6CCV - chains C and F of the 11 polymer chains in the assembly; structure by X-ray diffraction, 3.05 A resolution.

[Chain C]
Name: DNA-directed RNA polymerase subunit beta
Source organism: Mycobacterium smegmatis (strain ATCC 700084 / mc(2)155)
Notes: EC 2.7.7.6
UniProtKB: P60281 (RPOB_MYCS2); residues 1-1169 here = UniProt positions 1-1169
Chain sequence (1169 residues; each row starts with the number of its first residue):
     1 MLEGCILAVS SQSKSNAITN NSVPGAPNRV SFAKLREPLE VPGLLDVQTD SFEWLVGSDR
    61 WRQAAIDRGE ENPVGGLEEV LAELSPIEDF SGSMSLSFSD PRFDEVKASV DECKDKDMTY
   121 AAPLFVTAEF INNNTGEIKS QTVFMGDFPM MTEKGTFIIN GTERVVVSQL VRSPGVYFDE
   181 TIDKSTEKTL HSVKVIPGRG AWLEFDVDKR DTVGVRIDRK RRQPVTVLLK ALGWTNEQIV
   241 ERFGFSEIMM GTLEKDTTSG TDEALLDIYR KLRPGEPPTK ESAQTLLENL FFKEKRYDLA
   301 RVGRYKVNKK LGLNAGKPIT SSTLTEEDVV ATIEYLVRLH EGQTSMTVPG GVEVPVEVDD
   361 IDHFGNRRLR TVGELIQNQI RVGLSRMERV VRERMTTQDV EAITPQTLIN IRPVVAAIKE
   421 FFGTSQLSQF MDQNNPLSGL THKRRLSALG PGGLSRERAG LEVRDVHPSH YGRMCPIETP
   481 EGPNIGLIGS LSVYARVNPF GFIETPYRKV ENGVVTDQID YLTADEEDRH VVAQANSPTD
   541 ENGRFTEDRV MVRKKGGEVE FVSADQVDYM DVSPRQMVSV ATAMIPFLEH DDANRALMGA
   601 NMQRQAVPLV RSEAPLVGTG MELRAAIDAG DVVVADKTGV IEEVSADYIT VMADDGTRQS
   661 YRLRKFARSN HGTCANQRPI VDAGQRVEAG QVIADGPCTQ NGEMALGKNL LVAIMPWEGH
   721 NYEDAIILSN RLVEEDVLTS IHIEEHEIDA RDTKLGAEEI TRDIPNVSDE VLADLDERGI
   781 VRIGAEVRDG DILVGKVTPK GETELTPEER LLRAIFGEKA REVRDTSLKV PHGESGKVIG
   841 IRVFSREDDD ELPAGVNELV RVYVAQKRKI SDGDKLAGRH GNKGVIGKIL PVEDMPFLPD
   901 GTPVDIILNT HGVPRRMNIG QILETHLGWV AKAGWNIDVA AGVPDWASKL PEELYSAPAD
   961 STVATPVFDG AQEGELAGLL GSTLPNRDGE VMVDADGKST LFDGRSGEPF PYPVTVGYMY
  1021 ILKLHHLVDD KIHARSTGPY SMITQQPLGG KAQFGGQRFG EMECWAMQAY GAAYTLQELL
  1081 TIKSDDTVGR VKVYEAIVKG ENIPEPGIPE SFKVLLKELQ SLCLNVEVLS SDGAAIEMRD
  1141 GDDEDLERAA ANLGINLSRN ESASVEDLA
Disordered / not traced: 1-20, 206-214, 312-322, 1140-1169
Ligand contacts: rifampicin (RFP): Val167, Ser425, Gln426, Ser428, Gln429, Phe430, Met431, Asp432, His442, Arg445, Ser447, Leu449, Gly450, Arg456, Pro480, Asn484, Ile488, Arg604, His671
Swiss-Prot annotation at these positions:
  - mutagenesis: Gln429 (Q429K/L: Rifampicin (Rif) resistant), Asp432 (D432V: Rifampicin (Rif) resistant; D432Y: Rifampicin (Rif) resistant; RbpA no longer rescues transcription in the presence of Rif. Decreased affinity for Rif, no change in affinity for RbpA), His442 (H442D/L/P/R/Y: Rifampicin (Rif) resistant), Arg445 (R445L/P: Rifampicin (Rif) resistant), Ser447 (S447L/P/W: Rifampicin (Rif) resistant; RbpA no longer rescues transcription in the presence of Rif, decreased affinity for Rif, no change in affinity for RbpA; tested in the Leu mutation), Leu449 (L449P: Rifampicin (Rif) resistant)
Reported in the primary citation:
  - binding site for rifampicin: Asp432, His442, Arg445, Ser447, Arg604
  - mutagenesis - S447L: abolished binding to rifampicin

[Chain F]
Name: RNA polymerase sigma factor SigA
Source organism: Mycobacterium smegmatis (strain ATCC 700084 / mc(2)155)
UniProtKB: A0QW02 (A0QW02_MYCS2); numbering as in UniProt (aligned over 1-466)
Chain sequence (466 residues; each row starts with the number of its first residue):
     1 MAATKASPAT EEPVKRTATK TPAKKAPAKR AAKSAAAKAG GKAPAKKAPA KRAAKGTAAK
    61 PEDGVTDDLE VTDDLEAEPG EDLDVEDTDL ELDDLDSDDD TAVEDEEEEA DAATPAVATA
   121 KAADDDIDEP SEKDKASGDF VWDEEESEAL RQARKDAELT ASADSVRAYL KQIGKVALLN
   181 AEEEVELAKR IEAGLYATQK LAELAEKGEK LPVQQRRDMQ WICRDGDRAK NHLLEANLRL
   241 VVSLAKRYTG RGMAFLDLIQ EGNLGLIRAV EKFDYTKGYK FSTYATWWIR QAITRAMADQ
   301 ARTIRIPVHM VEVINKLGRI QRELLQDLGR EPTPEELAKE MDITPEKVLE IQQYAREPIS
   361 LDQTIGDEGD SQLGDFIEDS EAVVAVDAVS FTLLQDQLQS VLETLSEREA GVVRLRFGLT
   421 DGQPRTLDEI GQVYGVTRER IRQIESKTMS KLRHPSRSQV LRDYLD
Disordered / not traced: 1-161

[Interface between chain C and chain F]
Contacting residue pairs (57):
  Val143(C) - Gln326(F)
  Phe144(C) - Leu325(F)  hydrophobic
  Phe144(C) - Gln326(F)  hydrogen bond (backbone-side chain)
  Gly275(C) - Lys171(F)  hydrogen bond (backbone-side chain)
  Arg389(C) - Lys246(F)  hydrogen bond (side chain-backbone)
  Arg389(C) - Arg247(F)
  Glu393(C) - Arg247(F)  salt bridge
  Thr397(C) - Arg247(F)
  Gln406(C) - Gln326(F)  hydrogen bond
  Arg412(C) - Arg322(F)
  Gln426(C) - Asp367(F)
  Arg456(C) - Asp367(F)
  Arg751(C) - Arg356(F)
  Asn766(C) - Leu465(F)
  Asn766(C) - Asp466(F)
  Thr806(C) - Phe391(F)
  Pro807(C) - Phe417(F)
  Pro807(C) - Gly418(F)
  Pro807(C) - Leu419(F)
  Glu808(C) - Phe391(F)
  Glu808(C) - Gln395(F)
  Arg810(C) - Phe417(F)
  Arg810(C) - Pro424(F)
  Leu811(C) - Val413(F)  hydrophobic
  Leu811(C) - Phe417(F)  hydrophobic
  Leu812(C) - Leu398(F)  hydrophobic
  Leu812(C) - Tyr464(F)  hydrophobic
  Arg813(C) - Asp466(F)  salt bridge
  Ala814(C) - Phe417(F)  hydrophobic
  Ala814(C) - Met449(F)  hydrophobic
  Ala814(C) - Arg453(F)  hydrogen bond (backbone-side chain)
  Ile815(C) - Met449(F)
  Ile815(C) - Leu452(F)  hydrophobic
  Ile815(C) - Arg453(F)  hydrogen bond (backbone-side chain)
  Phe816(C) - Ser458(F)
  Phe816(C) - Arg462(F)
  Glu818(C) - Arg462(F)  salt bridge
  Glu818(C) - Leu465(F)
  Arg846(C) - Leu349(F)
  Ala854(C) - Gln352(F)
  Ala854(C) - Gln353(F)
  Gly855(C) - Gln353(F)
  Pro1039(C) - Glu378(F)
  Tyr1040(C) - Glu378(F)
  Tyr1040(C) - Asp379(F)  hydrogen bond (backbone-backbone)
  Ser1041(C) - Ile377(F)
  Ser1041(C) - Asp379(F)
  Met1042(C) - Ile377(F)  hydrogen bond (backbone-backbone)
  Met1042(C) - Asp379(F)
  Gln1045(C) - Asp379(F)  hydrogen bond
  Leu1048(C) - Asp375(F)
  Leu1048(C) - Phe376(F)
  Arg1090(C) - Val383(F)
  Val1091(C) - Ala385(F)  hydrophobic
  Tyr1094(C) - Ala385(F)  hydrophobic
  Tyr1094(C) - Val386(F)
  Glu1095(C) - Val389(F)
Other interface residues (no listed pair), chain C (42 interface residues in all): Asn410, Ile411, Asp752, Glu809, Thr1087, Val1098
Other interface residues (no listed pair), chain F (44 interface residues in all): Thr249, Gly329, Arg330, Glu368, Leu394, Leu402, Gly422, Leu461

[Summary]
Chain C and chain F form an interface of 42 and 44 residues respectively; the contacts include 9 hydrogen
bonds and 3 salt bridges. Polar contacts include Glu393(C)-Arg247(F), Arg813(C)-Asp466(F) and
Glu818(C)-Arg462(F). From the paper: a binding site for rifampicin at Asp432(C), His442(C) and Arg445(C) among
others; S447L of chain C abolishes binding to rifampicin.
Chain C is DNA-directed RNA polymerase subunit beta and chain F is RNA polymerase sigma factor SigA, both from
Mycobacterium smegmatis (strain ATCC 700084 / mc(2)155); the structure, Crystal structure of a Mycobacterium
smegmatis RNA polymerase transcription initiation complex with inhibitor Rifampicin, was determined by X-ray
diffraction (same publication as 6DCF and 6CCE).
